6R1T - chains E and J of the 10 polymer chains in the assembly; structure by electron microscopy, 4.02 A resolution (low resolution: residue-level contacts below are approximate; hydrogen-bond / salt-bridge calls are withheld).

== Chain E ==
Name: Histone H3
Source organism: Xenopus laevis
UniProt: A0A310TTQ1 (A0A310TTQ1_XENLA); residues 37-135 here correspond to UniProt positions 38-136 (UniProt number = residue number + 1)
Amino-acid sequence (99 residues; row label = number of the first residue in the row):
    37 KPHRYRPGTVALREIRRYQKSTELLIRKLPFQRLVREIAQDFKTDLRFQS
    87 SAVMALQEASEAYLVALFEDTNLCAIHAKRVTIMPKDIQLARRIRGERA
Disordered / not traced: 135

== Chain J ==
Molecule: 147-nt DNA strand
Source organism: synthetic construct
Sequence (147 nucleotides; each row starts with the number of its first residue; numbers below 1 keep their minus sign (DA-73 is residue -73)):
   -73 ATCGAGAATCCCGGTGCCGAGGCCGCTCAATTGGTCGTAGACAGCTCTAG
   -23 CACCGCTTAAACGCACGTACGCGCTGTCCCCCGCGTTTTAACCGCCAAGG
    27 GGATTACTCCCTAGTCTCCAGGCACGTGTCAGATATATACATCCGAT

== Interface between chain E and chain J ==
Residue-residue contacts (19; chain E residue first):
  Lys37(E) - DA72(J)
  His39(E) - DG71(J)
  Tyr41(E) - DC70(J)
  Arg42(E) - DC70(J)
  Arg42(E) - DG71(J)
  Pro43(E) - DA-5(J)
  Thr45(E) - DC70(J)
  Arg63(E) - DA-13(J)
  Arg72(E) - DC-23(J)
  Arg83(E) - DC-23(J)
  Phe84(E) - DG-24(J)
  Phe84(E) - DC-23(J)
  Gln85(E) - DG-24(J)
  Arg116(E) - DG-3(J)
  Arg116(E) - DC-2(J)
  Val117(E) - DG-3(J)
  Thr118(E) - DC-4(J)
  Thr118(E) - DG-3(J)
  Met120(E) - DC-2(J)
Interface residues without a listed pair, chain E (18 interface residues in all): Arg40, Leu82, Lys115
Interface residues without a listed pair, chain J (11 interface residues in all): DC69

== Overview ==
18 residues of chain E and 11 residues of chain J are in contact.
Here chain E is Histone H3 (Xenopus laevis) and chain J is a 147-nt DNA strand (synthetic construct). Entry
6R1T (Structure of LSD2/NPAC-linker/nucleosome core particle complex: Class 1, free nuclesome) was determined
by electron microscopy together with 6R1U and 6R25 from the same study.
